Entry 4YTY (X-ray diffraction, 2.20 A resolution); this record covers chains A and B.

# Chain A (and B)
Name: Xanthine dehydrogenase/oxidase
Organism: Rattus norvegicus
Notes: EC 1.17.1.4, 1.17.3.2; chain B of this document is another copy of the same molecule, construct and numbering; everything in this record applies to it too
Reference sequence: P22985 (XDH_RAT); residue numbers follow UniProt; this construct covers 1-1331
Amino-acid sequence (1331 residues; each row starts with the number of its first residue):
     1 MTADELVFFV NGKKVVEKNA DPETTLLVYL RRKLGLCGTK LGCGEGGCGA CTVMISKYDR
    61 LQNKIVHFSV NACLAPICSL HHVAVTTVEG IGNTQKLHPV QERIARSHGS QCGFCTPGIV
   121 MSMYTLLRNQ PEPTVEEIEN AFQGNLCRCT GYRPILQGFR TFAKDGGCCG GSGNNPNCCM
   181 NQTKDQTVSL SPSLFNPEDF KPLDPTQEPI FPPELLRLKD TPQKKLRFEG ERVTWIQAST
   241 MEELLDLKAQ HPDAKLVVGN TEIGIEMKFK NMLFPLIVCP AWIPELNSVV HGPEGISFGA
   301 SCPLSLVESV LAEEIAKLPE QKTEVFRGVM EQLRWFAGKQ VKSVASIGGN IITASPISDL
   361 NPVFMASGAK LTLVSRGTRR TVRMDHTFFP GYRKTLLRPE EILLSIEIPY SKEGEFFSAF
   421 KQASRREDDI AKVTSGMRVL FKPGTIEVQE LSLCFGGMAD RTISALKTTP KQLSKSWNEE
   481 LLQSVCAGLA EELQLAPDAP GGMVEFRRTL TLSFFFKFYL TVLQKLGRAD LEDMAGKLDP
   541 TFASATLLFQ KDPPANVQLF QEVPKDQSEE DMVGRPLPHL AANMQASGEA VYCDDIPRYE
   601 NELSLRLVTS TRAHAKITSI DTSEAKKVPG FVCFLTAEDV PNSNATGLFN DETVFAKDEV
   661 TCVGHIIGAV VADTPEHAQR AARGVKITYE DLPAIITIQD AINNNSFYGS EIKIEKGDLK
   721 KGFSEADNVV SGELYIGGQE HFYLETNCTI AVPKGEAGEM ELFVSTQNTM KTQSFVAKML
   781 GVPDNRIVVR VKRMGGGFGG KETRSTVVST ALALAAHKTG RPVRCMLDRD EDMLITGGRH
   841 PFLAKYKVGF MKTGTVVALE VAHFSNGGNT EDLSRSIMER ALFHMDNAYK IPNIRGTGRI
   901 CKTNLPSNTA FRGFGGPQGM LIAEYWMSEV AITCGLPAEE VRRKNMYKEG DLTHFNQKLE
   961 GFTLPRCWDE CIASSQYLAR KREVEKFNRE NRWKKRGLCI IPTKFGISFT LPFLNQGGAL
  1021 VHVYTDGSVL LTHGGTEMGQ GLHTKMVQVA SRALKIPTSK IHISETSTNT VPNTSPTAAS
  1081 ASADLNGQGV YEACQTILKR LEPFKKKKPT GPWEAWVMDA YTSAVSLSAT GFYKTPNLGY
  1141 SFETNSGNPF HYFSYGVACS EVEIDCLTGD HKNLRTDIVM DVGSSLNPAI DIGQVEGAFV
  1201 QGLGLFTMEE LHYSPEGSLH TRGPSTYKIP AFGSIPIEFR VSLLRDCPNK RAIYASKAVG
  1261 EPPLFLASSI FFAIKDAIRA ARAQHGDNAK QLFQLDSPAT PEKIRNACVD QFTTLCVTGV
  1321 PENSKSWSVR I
Not modelled in the structure: 1-2, 167-191 (chain B: 1-2, 165-191, 1323-1331)
Differences from the reference sequence: engineered mutation Ala535 (Cys in P22985), Arg992 (Cys in P22985), Ser1324 (Cys in P22985)
Curated features (UniProtKB/Swiss-Prot):
  - active site: Glu1261 (Proton acceptor)
  - binding site ([2Fe-2S] cluster): Cys43, Cys48, Cys51, Cys73, Cys112, Cys115, Cys147, Cys149
  - binding site (FAD): Leu256 to Ile263, Phe336, Ser346 to Asn350, Asp359, Leu403, Lys421
  - binding site (Mo-molybdopterin): Gln767, Phe798, Arg912, Ala1079
  - binding site (substrate): Glu802, Arg880, Phe914, Thr1010
  - mutagenesis: Trp335 to Phe336 (Converts the enzyme to the oxidase form that utilizes molecular oxygen as electron acceptor. Interferes with normal conversion to the dehydrogenase form by reducing agents), Cys1316 (C1316S: Abolishes conversion from the dehydrogenase form to the oxidase form; when associated with A-535 and R-992)
Metal / ion sites: 2Fe-2S cluster Fe site 1: Cys43, Cys48, Cys51, Cys73; 2Fe-2S cluster Fe site 2: Cys112, Cys115, Cys147, Cys149; Ca2+: Gly867, Thr870, Glu871, Ser874, Ser907, Asn908
Small-molecule neighbours:
  - bicarbonate ion (BCT): Arg839, His840, Ile877, Thr909, Ala910, Phe911, Phe914, Gly915, Gln918
  - FAD (flavin-adenine dinucleotide): Glu45, Gly46, Gly47, Leu74, Lys255, Leu256, Val257, Val258, Gly259, Asn260, Thr261, Glu262, Ile263, Leu286, Ala300, Leu304, Trp335, Phe336, Ala337, Val341, Val344, Ala345, Ser346, Gly348, Gly349, Asn350, Ile352, Thr353, Ile357, Ser358, Asp359, Leu397, Ile402, Leu403, Lys421, Asp428, Asp429
  - 2Fe-2S cluster (FES), molecule 1: Lys40, Leu41, Gly42, Cys43, Gly44, Gly46, Gly47, Cys48, Gly49, Ala50, Cys51, Asn71, Cys73
  - 2Fe-2S cluster (FES), molecule 2: Gln111, Cys112, Gly113, Phe114, Cys115, Cys147, Arg148, Cys149, Thr150, Leu744
  - NADH (NAI; 1,4-dihydronicotinamide adenine dinucleotide): Glu262, Lys270, Thr353, Ser355, Pro356, Ile357, Tyr392, Arg393, Asp428, Asp429, Ile430, Lys432, Gly457, Met458, Ala459, Asp460, Leu495, Ala499, Pro500, Gly501, Arg507, Ser1225, Lys1228
  - uric acid (URC): Gly799, Glu802, Leu873, Arg880, Ala910, Arg912, Phe914, Ser1008, Phe1009, Thr1010, Ala1078, Ala1079, Glu1261
From the paper describing this entry:
  - binding site for NADH: Glu262, Tyr392, Arg393
  - conformationally variable residues (order/disorder transition): Gly1319 to Ser1324
  - contacts within the chain: Trp335-Arg426 (cation-pi contact), Arg426-Phe549 (cation-pi contact)

# How chain A and chain B interact
Pairs across the interface - 117 pairs, chain A then chain B:
  Met584(A) with Glu756(B); Ala757(B)
  Glu589(A) with Gly755(B); Glu756(B)
  Ala590(A) with Glu756(B)
  Val591(A) with Lys754(B); Glu756(B), hydrogen bond (backbone-side chain)
  Pro597(A) with Tyr599(B); Glu600(B); Asn601(B)
  Arg598(A) with Tyr599(B); Glu600(B), hydrogen bond (backbone-backbone)
  Tyr599(A) with Pro597(B); Arg598(B); Tyr599(B), hydrogen bond
  Glu600(A) with Arg598(B), hydrogen bond (backbone-backbone); Glu600(B)
  Asn601(A) with Pro597(B)
  Lys754(A) with Val591(B)
  Gly755(A) with Glu589(B)
  Glu756(A) with Met584(B); Glu589(B); Ala590(B); Val591(B), hydrogen bond (side chain-backbone); Lys792(B), salt bridge; Arg793(B), salt bridge
  Ala757(A) with Met584(B); His1062(B)
  Glu759(A) with Lys792(B), salt bridge; His1062(B), salt bridge
  Glu761(A) with Arg790(B), salt bridge
  Met770(A) with Thr1025(B); Tyr1121(B)
  Gln773(A) with Tyr1024(B)
  Pro783(A) with Asp1026(B); Ser1028(B)
  Asp784(A) with Tyr1024(B); Asp1026(B), hydrogen bond (backbone-side chain); Ser1028(B), hydrogen bond (backbone-side chain)
  Asn785(A) with Tyr1024(B); Ser1028(B), hydrogen bond (backbone-side chain); Val1029(B), hydrogen bond (side chain-backbone); Leu1030(B); Lys1060(B), hydrogen bond (side chain-backbone); His1062(B)
  Arg786(A) with His1062(B)
  Arg790(A) with Glu761(B), salt bridge; Arg790(B)
  Lys792(A) with Glu756(B), salt bridge; Glu759(B), salt bridge
  Arg793(A) with Glu756(B), salt bridge
  Phe1013(A) with Tyr1121(B), hydrophobic; Thr1122(B)
  Leu1014(A) with Tyr1121(B)
  Gln1016(A) with Tyr1121(B), hydrogen bond (side chain-backbone); Ala1124(B)
  Leu1020(A) with Leu1020(B), hydrophobic
  His1022(A) with Asn1069(B), hydrogen bond (side chain-backbone); Thr1070(B); Pro1072(B)
  Val1023(A) with Asn1073(B), hydrogen bond (backbone-side chain)
  Tyr1024(A) with Gln773(B); Asp784(B); Asn785(B); Thr1068(B), hydrogen bond (side chain-backbone); Asn1069(B); Pro1072(B), hydrophobic; Asn1073(B)
  Thr1025(A) with Met770(B); Asn1073(B), hydrogen bond (backbone-side chain)
  Asp1026(A) with Pro783(B); Asp784(B), hydrogen bond (side chain-backbone)
  Ser1028(A) with Pro783(B); Asp784(B); Asn785(B), hydrogen bond (side chain-backbone)
  Val1029(A) with Asn785(B), hydrogen bond (backbone-side chain)
  Leu1030(A) with Asn785(B); Asn1069(B)
  Lys1060(A) with Asn785(B), hydrogen bond (backbone-side chain)
  His1062(A) with Ala757(B); Glu759(B), salt bridge; Asn785(B); Arg786(B)
  Ser1064(A) with Glu759(B), hydrogen bond
  Thr1068(A) with Tyr1024(B), hydrogen bond (backbone-side chain)
  Asn1069(A) with His1022(B), hydrogen bond (backbone-side chain); Tyr1024(B); Leu1030(B); Thr1070(B)
  Thr1070(A) with His1022(B)
  Pro1072(A) with His1022(B); Tyr1024(B), hydrophobic; Ser1128(B)
  Asn1073(A) with Val1023(B), hydrogen bond (side chain-backbone); Tyr1024(B); Thr1025(B), hydrogen bond (side chain-backbone); Tyr1121(B); Leu1127(B)
  Tyr1121(A) with Met770(B); Phe1013(B), hydrophobic; Leu1014(B); Gln1016(B), hydrogen bond (backbone-side chain); Asn1073(B)
  Thr1122(A) with Phe1013(B)
  Ala1124(A) with Gln1016(B); Phe1132(B); Lys1134(B)
  Val1125(A) with Phe1132(B)
  Ser1126(A) with Phe1132(B)
  Leu1127(A) with Asn1073(B)
  Ser1128(A) with Pro1072(B); Thr1130(B)
  Thr1130(A) with Ser1128(B)
  Phe1132(A) with Ala1124(B); Val1125(B); Ser1126(B)
  Lys1134(A) with Ala1124(B)
Interface residues without a listed pair, chain A (59 interface residues in all): Arg32, Ile1061, Val1071, Ser1123, Ala1129
Interface residues without a listed pair, chain B (60 interface residues in all): Ile1061, Ile1063, Ser1064, Glu1065, Val1071, Ser1123, Ala1129

# Overview
Chain A and chain B form an interface of 59 and 60 residues respectively; the contacts include 25 hydrogen
bonds and 10 salt bridges. Among the polar pairs are Glu756(A)-Lys792(B), Glu756(A)-Arg793(B) and
Glu759(A)-Lys792(B). The paper reports a binding site for NADH at Glu262(A), Tyr392(A) and Arg393(A);
conformational variability at Gly1319(A).
Both chains are Xanthine dehydrogenase/oxidase (Rattus norvegicus). Entry 4YTY (Structure of rat xanthine
oxidoreductase, C535A/C992R/C1324S, NADH bound form) was determined by X-ray diffraction together with 4YRW,
4YSW and 4YTZ from the same study.
